6PK7 - chains A and E of the 4 polymer chains in the assembly; structure by electron microscopy, 3.10 A resolution.

# Chain A (and E)
Name: CTP synthase 2
Organism: Homo sapiens
Notes: EC 6.3.4.2; chain E of this document is another copy of the same molecule, construct and numbering; everything in this record applies to it too
Reference sequence: Q9NRF8 (PYRG2_HUMAN); residues 1-586 here = UniProt positions 1-586
Amino-acid sequence (586 residues; each row starts with the number of its first residue):
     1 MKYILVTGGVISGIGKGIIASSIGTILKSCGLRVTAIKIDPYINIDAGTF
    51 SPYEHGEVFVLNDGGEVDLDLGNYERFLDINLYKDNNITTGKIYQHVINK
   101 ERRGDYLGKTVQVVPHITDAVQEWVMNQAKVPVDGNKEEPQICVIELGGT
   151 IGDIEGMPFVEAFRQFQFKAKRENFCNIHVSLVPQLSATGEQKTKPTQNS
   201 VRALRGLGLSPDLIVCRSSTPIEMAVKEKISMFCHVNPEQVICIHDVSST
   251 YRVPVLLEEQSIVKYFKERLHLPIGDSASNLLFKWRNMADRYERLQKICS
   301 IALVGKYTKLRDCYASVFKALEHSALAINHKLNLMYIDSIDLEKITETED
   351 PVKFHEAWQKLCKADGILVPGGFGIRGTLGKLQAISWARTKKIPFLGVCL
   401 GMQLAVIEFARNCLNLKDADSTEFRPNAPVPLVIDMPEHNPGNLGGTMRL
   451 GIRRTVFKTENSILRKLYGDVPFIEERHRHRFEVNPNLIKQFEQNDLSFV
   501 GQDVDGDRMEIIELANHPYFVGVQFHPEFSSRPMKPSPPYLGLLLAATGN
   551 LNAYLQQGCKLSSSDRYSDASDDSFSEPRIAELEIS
Unresolved in the structure: 558-586
Residues lining bound ligands:
  - ADP (adenosine-5'-diphosphate): Ser-12, Gly-13, Ile-14, Gly-15, Lys-16, Gly-17, Ile-18, Ser-21, Asp-70, Asn-73, Phe-77, Glu-146, Asp-312, Lys-319
  - CTP (cytidine-5'-triphosphate), molecule 1: Ser-12, Thr-150, Asp-153, Ile-154, Glu-155
  - CTP, molecule 2: Gln-112, Val-113, Val-114
  - CTP, molecule 3: Lys-193, Thr-194, Lys-195, Gln-198, Lys-229, Phe-233
Reported in the primary citation:
  - conformationally variable residues (helix shift, loop rearrangement): Pro-52, Val-58, Met-224 to Cys-234
  - binding site for CTP: Phe-233
  - self-association interface (contacts with another copy of this molecule): Glu-161, Arg-164, His-235
  - mutagenesis - H355A: unchanged catalytic activity
  - catalytic residues: Cys-399 (citing earlier work)

# Chain A / chain E interface
Pairs across the interface (53; chain A residue first):
  Tyr-42(A) with Val-111(E)
  Ile-43(A) with Glu-101(E); Val-111(E), hydrogen bond (backbone-backbone); Gln-112(E); Ile-117(E), hydrophobic
  Asn-44(A) with Glu-101(E), hydrogen bond (backbone-side chain); Thr-110(E); Val-111(E)
  Ile-45(A) with Ile-98(E), hydrophobic; Glu-101(E), hydrogen bond (backbone-side chain); Arg-102(E), hydrogen bond (backbone-side chain)
  Asp-46(A) with Arg-102(E), salt bridge
  Thr-49(A) with Glu-101(E); Gly-108(E)
  Phe-50(A) with Gly-108(E); Thr-110(E)
  Ser-51(A) with Gly-108(E)
  Glu-54(A) with Lys-109(E), salt bridge
  His-55(A) with Thr-110(E), hydrogen bond
  Gly-91(A) with Ile-98(E)
  Tyr-94(A) with Tyr-94(E), hydrophobic
  Gln-95(A) with Gln-95(E); Ile-98(E)
  Ile-98(A) with Ile-45(E), hydrophobic; Gly-91(E); Gln-95(E)
  Glu-101(A) with Ile-43(E); Asn-44(E), hydrogen bond (side chain-backbone); Ile-45(E), hydrogen bond (side chain-backbone); Thr-49(E)
  Arg-102(A) with Ile-45(E), hydrogen bond (side chain-backbone); Asp-46(E), salt bridge
  Gly-108(A) with Thr-49(E); Phe-50(E); Ser-51(E)
  Lys-109(A) with Glu-54(E), salt bridge
  Thr-110(A) with Asn-44(E); Phe-50(E); His-55(E), hydrogen bond
  Val-111(A) with Tyr-42(E); Ile-43(E), hydrogen bond (backbone-backbone); Asn-44(E)
  Gln-112(A) with Ile-43(E)
  Val-113(A) with Ile-154(E), hydrophobic; Glu-155(E)
  Val-114(A) with Glu-155(E)
  Ile-117(A) with Ile-43(E), hydrophobic
  Ile-154(A) with Val-113(E), hydrophobic; Met-157(E)
  Glu-155(A) with Val-113(E); Val-114(E)
  Met-157(A) with Ile-154(E); Met-157(E), hydrophobic
Interface residues without a listed pair, chain A (31 interface residues in all): Pro-41, Thr-90, Val-97, Pro-158
Interface residues without a listed pair, chain E (31 interface residues in all): Pro-41, Thr-90, Val-97, Pro-158

# Overview
The chain A/chain E interface involves 31 residues from each chain, with 10 hydrogen bonds and 4 salt bridges.
Polar pairs include Asp-46(A)/Arg-102(E), Glu-54(A)/Lys-109(E) and Asn-44(A)/Glu-101(E). Chain A binds ADP and
3 copies of CTP. The paper reports the catalytic residue Cys-399(A); H355A of chain A leaves catalytic
activity unchanged.
Both chains are CTP synthase 2 (Homo sapiens). Entry 6PK7 (cryoEM structure of the product-bound human CTP
synthase 2 filament) was determined by electron microscopy, deposited together with 6PK4.
